Entry 6VVT (X-ray diffraction, 2.90 A resolution); this record covers chains A and B of the 9 polymer chains in the assembly.

[Chain A (and B)]
Molecule: DNA-directed RNA polymerase subunit alpha
From: Mycolicibacterium smegmatis (strain ATCC 700084 / mc(2)155)
Notes: EC 2.7.7.6; chain B of this document is another copy of the same molecule, construct and numbering; everything in this record applies to it too
Reference sequence: A0QSL8 (RPOA_MYCS2); numbering as in UniProt (aligned over 1-350)
Chain sequence (350 residues; numbered 1 to 350; the number before each row is that of its first residue):
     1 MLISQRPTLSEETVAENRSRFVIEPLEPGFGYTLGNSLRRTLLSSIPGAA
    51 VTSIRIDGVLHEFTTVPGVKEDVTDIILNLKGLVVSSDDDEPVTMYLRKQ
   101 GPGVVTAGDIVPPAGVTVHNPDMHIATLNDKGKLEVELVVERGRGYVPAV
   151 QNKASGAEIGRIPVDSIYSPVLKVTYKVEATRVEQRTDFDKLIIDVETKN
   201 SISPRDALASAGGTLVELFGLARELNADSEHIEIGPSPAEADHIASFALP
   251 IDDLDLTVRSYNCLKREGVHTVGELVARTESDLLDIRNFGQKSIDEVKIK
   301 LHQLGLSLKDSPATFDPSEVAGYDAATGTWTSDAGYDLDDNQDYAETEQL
Unresolved in the structure: 223-350 (chain B: 1, 151-157, 234-350)

[How chain A and chain B interact]
Pairs across the interface (64; chain A residue first):
  Met-1(A) / Arg-142(B)  hydrogen bond (backbone-backbone)
  Met-1(A) / Tyr-168(B)  hydrophobic
  Leu-2(A) / Pro-47(B)  hydrophobic
  Leu-2(A) / Arg-142(B)
  Leu-2(A) / Gly-143(B)
  Pro-7(A) / Leu-221(B)
  Leu-9(A) / Leu-221(B)
  Leu-9(A) / Ala-222(B)
  Glu-11(A) / Leu-225(B)
  Phe-21(A) / Leu-225(B)  hydrophobic
  Leu-26(A) / Leu-218(B)  hydrophobic
  Glu-27(A) / Ser-44(B)
  Glu-27(A) / Arg-144(B)  salt bridge
  Gly-29(A) / Arg-40(B)  hydrogen bond (backbone-side chain)
  Phe-30(A) / Arg-40(B)
  Phe-30(A) / Thr-41(B)
  Phe-30(A) / Ser-44(B)
  Phe-30(A) / Ser-45(B)
  Thr-33(A) / Asn-36(B)  hydrogen bond
  Thr-33(A) / Ser-37(B)  hydrogen bond (backbone-side chain)
  Thr-33(A) / Arg-40(B)
  Leu-34(A) / Leu-215(B)  hydrophobic
  Leu-34(A) / Leu-218(B)  hydrophobic
  Leu-34(A) / Phe-219(B)  hydrophobic
  Ser-37(A) / Thr-33(B)  hydrogen bond (side chain-backbone)
  Ser-37(A) / Ser-37(B)  hydrogen bond
  Leu-38(A) / Phe-219(B)  hydrophobic
  Arg-40(A) / Gly-29(B)  hydrogen bond (side chain-backbone)
  Arg-40(A) / Thr-33(B)
  Thr-41(A) / Phe-30(B)
  Ser-45(A) / Phe-30(B)
  Ser-45(A) / Ile-232(B)
  Pro-47(A) / Glu-230(B)
  Arg-142(A) / Glu-230(B)  salt bridge
  Arg-144(A) / Leu-2(B)
  Arg-144(A) / Ile-3(B)
  Arg-144(A) / Glu-27(B)  salt bridge
  Asp-206(A) / Asn-226(B)  hydrogen bond
  Asp-206(A) / Ser-229(B)  hydrogen bond (backbone-side chain)
  Leu-208(A) / Ala-222(B)
  Ala-209(A) / Ala-222(B)
  Ala-209(A) / Asn-226(B)
  Ser-210(A) / Ser-229(B)
  Ser-210(A) / His-231(B)
  Gly-212(A) / Ala-222(B)
  Gly-213(A) / Arg-223(B)
  Gly-213(A) / His-231(B)  hydrogen bond (backbone-side chain)
  Thr-214(A) / His-231(B)
  Thr-214(A) / Ile-232(B)
  Leu-215(A) / Phe-219(B)  hydrophobic
  Val-216(A) / Val-216(B)  hydrophobic
  Val-216(A) / Phe-219(B)
  Val-216(A) / Gly-220(B)
  Glu-217(A) / His-231(B)
  Glu-217(A) / Ile-232(B)
  Glu-217(A) / Glu-233(B)
  Leu-218(A) / Leu-34(B)  hydrophobic
  Phe-219(A) / Leu-34(B)  hydrophobic
  Phe-219(A) / Leu-38(B)  hydrophobic
  Phe-219(A) / Leu-215(B)  hydrophobic
  Phe-219(A) / Phe-219(B)  hydrophobic
  Gly-220(A) / Leu-9(B)
  Leu-221(A) / Gly-212(B)
  Leu-221(A) / Gly-213(B)
Other interface residues (no listed pair), chain A (39 interface residues in all): Thr-8, Ile-23, Ser-44, Arg-205, Ala-222
Other interface residues (no listed pair), chain B (43 interface residues in all): Tyr-32, Asp-90, Glu-141, Val-147, Ala-209, Glu-224

[Summary]
39 residues of chain A face 43 of chain B across their interface; the contacts include 10 hydrogen bonds and 3
salt bridges. Polar pairs include Glu-27(A)/Arg-144(B), Arg-142(A)/Glu-230(B) and Gly-29(A)/Arg-40(B).
Both chains are DNA-directed RNA polymerase subunit alpha (Mycolicibacterium smegmatis (strain ATCC 700084 /
mc(2)155)). Entry 6VVT (Crystal structure of a Mycobacterium smegmatis transcription initiation complex with
Rifampicin-resistant RNA polymerase and antibiotic Sorangicin) was determined by X-ray diffraction, deposited
together with 6VVS, 6VVV, 6VVX, 6VVY, 6VVZ and 6VW0.
